PDB entry 4OQB | X-ray diffraction, 3.36 A resolution | chains A and C of the 4 polymer chains in the assembly

Chain A:
Molecule: Poly [ADP-ribose] polymerase 1
Source organism: Homo sapiens
Notes: fragment: N-terminus (Zn1-Zn3)
UniProt: P09874 (PARP1_HUMAN); the construct has insertions or renumbered stretches relative to UniProt, so the offset changes along the chain: 1-91 = UniProt 1-91; 199-204 = UniProt 92-97; 207-366 = UniProt 207-366
Chain sequence (267 residues; each row starts with the number of its first residue; note: 107 numbers in that range are skipped by the numbering (no residue carries them; nothing is unmodelled there)):
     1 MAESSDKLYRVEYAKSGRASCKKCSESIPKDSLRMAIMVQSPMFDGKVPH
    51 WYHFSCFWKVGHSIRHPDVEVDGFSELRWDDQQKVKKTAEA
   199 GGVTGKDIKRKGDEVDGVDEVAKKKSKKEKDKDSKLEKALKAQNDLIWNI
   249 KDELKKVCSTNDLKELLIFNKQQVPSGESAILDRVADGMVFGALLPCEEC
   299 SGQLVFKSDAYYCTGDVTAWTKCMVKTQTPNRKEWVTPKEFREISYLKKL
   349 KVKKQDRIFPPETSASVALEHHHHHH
Disordered / not traced: 1-5, 199-223, 360-374
Sequence notes: linker (205-206); expression tag (367-374)
Swiss-Prot annotation at these positions:
  - zinc finger: Y9 to G200 (PARP-type 1)
  - binding site (Zn(2+)): C21, C24, H53, C56, C295, C298, C311, C321
  - modified residue: A2 (N-acetylalanine), S41 (Phosphoserine), K204 (N6-acetyllysine), S274 (Phosphoserine), S277 (Phosphoserine), S364 (Phosphoserine)
  - motif (Nuclear localization signal): K207 to K209, K221 to K226
  - site: D214, G215 (Cleavage)
  - cross-link: K249 (Glycyl lysine isopeptide (Lys-Gly) (interchain with G-Cter in SUMO2))
Metal / ion sites: Zn2+ site 1: C21, C24, H53, C56; Zn2+ site 2: C295, C298, C311, C321

Chain C:
Molecule: Poly [ADP-ribose] polymerase 1
Source organism: Homo sapiens
Notes: EC 2.4.2.30; fragment: C-terminus (WGR-CAT
UniProt: P09874 (PARP1_HUMAN); residue numbers follow UniProt; this construct covers 518-1014
Chain sequence (505 residues; row label = number of the first residue in the row):
   518 KSEKRMKLTLKGGAAVDPDSGLEHSAHVLEKGGKVFSATLGLVDIVKGTN
   568 SYYKLQLLEDDKENRYWIFRSWGRVGTVIGSNKLEQMPSKEDAIEHFMKL
   618 YEEKTGNAWHSKNFTKYPKKFYPLEIDYGQDEEAVKKLTVNPGTKSKLPK
   668 PVQDLIKMIFDVESMKKAMVEYEIDLQKMPLGKLSKRQIQAAYSILSEVQ
   718 QAVSQGSSDSQILDLSNRFYTLIPHDFGMKKPPLLNNADSVQAKVEMLDN
   768 LLDIEVAYSLLRGGSDDSSKDPIDVNYEKLKTDIKVVDRDSEEAEIIRKY
   818 VKNTHATTHNAYDLEVIDIFKIEREGECQRYKPFKQLHNRRLLWHGSRTT
   868 NFAGILSQGLRIAPPEAPVTGYMFGKGIYFADMVSKSANYCHTSQGDPIG
   918 LILLGEVALGNMYELKHASHISKLPKGKHSVKGLGKTTPDPSANISLDGV
   968 DVPLGTGISSGVNDTSLLYNEYIVYDIAQVNLKYLLKLKFNFKTSLWLEH
  1018 HHHHH
Disordered / not traced: 518-530, 576-583, 645-661, 1012-1022
Sequence notes: expression tag (1015-1022)
Swiss-Prot annotation at these positions:
  - active site: E988 (For poly [ADP-ribose] polymerase activity)
  - binding site (NAD(+)): H862 to S864, G871, R878, S904
  - modified residue: S519 (ADP-ribosylserine), E520 (PolyADP-ribosyl glutamic acid), K521 (N6-(ADP-ribosyl)lysine), T594 (Phosphothreonine), K600 (N6-acetyllysine), K621 (N6-acetyllysine), S782 (Phosphoserine), S786 (Phosphoserine)
  - cross-link (Glycyl lysine isopeptide (Lys-Gly)): K528 (interchain with G-Cter in SUMO2), K748 (interchain with G-Cter in SUMO1)
Ligand contacts: 2UT ((2Z)-2-{4-[2-(morpholin-4-yl)ethoxy]benzylidene}-3-oxo-2,3-dihydro-1-benzofuran-7-carboxamide): D766, D770, H862, G863, N868, R878, Y889, Y896, F897, A898, K903, S904, Y907, E988
Reported in the primary citation:
  - binding site for 2UT: G863, R878, Y896, S904, Y907

Interface between chain A and chain C:
Pairs across the interface (27; chain A residue first):
  Q40(A) with I596(C)
  S41(A) with I596(C)
  P42(A) with I596(C); G597(C), hydrogen bond (backbone-backbone)
  M43(A) with W589(C), hydrogen bond (backbone-side chain); G597(C); S598(C), hydrogen bond (backbone-backbone)
  F44(A) with W589(C); I596(C)
  D45(A) with T566(C); N567(C), hydrogen bond (side chain-backbone); S568(C), hydrogen bond; G590(C); R591(C), salt bridge
  D314(A) with P635(C)
  V315(A) with S727(C)
  T316(A) with D731(C)
  A317(A) with K633(C); Y634(C); P635(C)
  W318(A) with K633(C); Y639(C), hydrophobic; D731(C); R735(C); T738(C)
  T319(A) with D731(C); N734(C)
Other interface residues (no listed pair), chain A (13 interface residues in all): M322
Other interface residues (no listed pair), chain C (23 interface residues in all): V563, V595, K636, L730, M746

Summary:
13 residues of chain A face 23 of chain C across their interface, with 5 hydrogen bonds and 1 salt bridge.
Polar pairs include D45(A)-R591(C), M43(A)-W589(C) and D45(A)-N567(C). Chain C binds compound 2UT. From the
paper: a binding site for 2UT at G863(C), R878(C) and Y896(C) among others.
Chain A is Poly [ADP-ribose] polymerase 1 and chain C is Poly [ADP-ribose] polymerase 1, both from Homo
sapiens; the structure, Structure of Human PARP-1 bound to a DNA double strand break in complex with
(2Z)-2-{4-[2-(morpholin-4-yl)ethoxy]benzylidene}-3-oxo-2,3-dihydro-1-benzofuran-7-carboxamide, was determined
by X-ray diffraction (same publication as 4OPX and 4OQA).
